Entry 4Y2N (X-ray diffraction, 2.40 A resolution); this record covers chains B and A.

== Chain B (and A) ==
Name: CFA/I fimbrial subunit B
Source organism: Escherichia coli O78:H11 (strain H10407 / ETEC)
Notes: chain A of this document is another copy of the same molecule, construct and numbering; everything in this record applies to it too
Reference sequence: E3PPC4 (FMC1_ECOH1); residues 2-147 here correspond to UniProt positions 25-170 (UniProt number = residue number + 23)
Amino-acid sequence (153 residues; each row starts with the number of its first residue; numbers below 1 keep their minus sign (Met-5 is residue -5)):
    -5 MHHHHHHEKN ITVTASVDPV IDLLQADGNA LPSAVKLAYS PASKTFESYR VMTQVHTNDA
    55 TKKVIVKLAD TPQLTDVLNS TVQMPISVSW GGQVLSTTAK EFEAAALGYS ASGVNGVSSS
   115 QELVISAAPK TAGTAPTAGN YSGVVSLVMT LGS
Not modelled in the structure: -5 to -2 (chain A: -5 to 0)
Construct notes: initiating methionine (-5); expression tag (-4 to 1)
Small-molecule neighbours:
  - Mg2+ (MG), molecule 1: Gln19, Asp21, Val45, Met46
  - Mg2+ (MG), molecule 2: Leu62, Pro66, Ile80, Ser81, Val82, Leu89
Reported in the primary citation:
  - self-association interface (contacts with another copy of this molecule): His1 to Pro13
  - conformationally variable residues (loop rearrangement): Val11 to Pro13

== How chain B and chain A interact ==
Contacting residue pairs (18; chain B residue first):
  Arg44(B) - Ser106(A)  hydrogen bond
  Arg44(B) - Gly107(A)
  Met46(B) - Met46(A)  hydrophobic
  Met46(B) - Ser114(A)
  Gly86(B) - Gly102(A)
  Gly86(B) - Ser113(A)
  Gln87(B) - Ala99(A)
  Ala99(B) - Gln87(A)  hydrogen bond (backbone-side chain)
  Gly102(B) - Gly86(A)
  Ala105(B) - Ser83(A)
  Ser106(B) - Arg44(A)
  Gly107(B) - Arg44(A)
  Ser113(B) - Gly86(A)  hydrogen bond (side chain-backbone)
  Ser113(B) - Glu116(A)
  Ser114(B) - Met46(A)
  Ser114(B) - Glu116(A)  hydrogen bond (backbone-side chain)
  Glu116(B) - Ser106(A)
  Glu116(B) - Ser114(A)
Other interface residues (no listed pair), chain B (15 interface residues in all): Ser83, Leu101, Ser104
Other interface residues (no listed pair), chain A (14 interface residues in all): Val88, Ala105

== Overview ==
Chain B and chain A form an interface of 15 and 14 residues respectively; the contacts include 4 hydrogen
bonds. Polar contacts include Arg44(B)-Ser106(A), Ala99(B)-Gln87(A) and Ser113(B)-Gly86(A). Ligands of chain
B: Mg2+. From the paper: conformational variability at Val11(B); a self-association interface involving
His1(B).
Both chains are CFA/I fimbrial subunit B (Escherichia coli O78:H11 (strain H10407 / ETEC)). Entry 4Y2N
(Structure of CFA/I pili major subunit CfaB trimer) was determined by X-ray diffraction (same publication as
4Y2L and 4Y2O).
